6KQG - chains C and F of the 9 polymer chains in the assembly; structure by X-ray diffraction, 2.78 A resolution.

# Chain C
Protein: DNA-directed RNA polymerase subunit beta
Organism: Thermus thermophilus (strain HB8 / ATCC 27634 / DSM 579)
Notes: EC 2.7.7.6
Reference sequence: Q8RQE9 (RPOB_THET8); numbering as in UniProt (aligned over 1-1119)
Sequence (1119 residues; each row starts with the number of its first residue):
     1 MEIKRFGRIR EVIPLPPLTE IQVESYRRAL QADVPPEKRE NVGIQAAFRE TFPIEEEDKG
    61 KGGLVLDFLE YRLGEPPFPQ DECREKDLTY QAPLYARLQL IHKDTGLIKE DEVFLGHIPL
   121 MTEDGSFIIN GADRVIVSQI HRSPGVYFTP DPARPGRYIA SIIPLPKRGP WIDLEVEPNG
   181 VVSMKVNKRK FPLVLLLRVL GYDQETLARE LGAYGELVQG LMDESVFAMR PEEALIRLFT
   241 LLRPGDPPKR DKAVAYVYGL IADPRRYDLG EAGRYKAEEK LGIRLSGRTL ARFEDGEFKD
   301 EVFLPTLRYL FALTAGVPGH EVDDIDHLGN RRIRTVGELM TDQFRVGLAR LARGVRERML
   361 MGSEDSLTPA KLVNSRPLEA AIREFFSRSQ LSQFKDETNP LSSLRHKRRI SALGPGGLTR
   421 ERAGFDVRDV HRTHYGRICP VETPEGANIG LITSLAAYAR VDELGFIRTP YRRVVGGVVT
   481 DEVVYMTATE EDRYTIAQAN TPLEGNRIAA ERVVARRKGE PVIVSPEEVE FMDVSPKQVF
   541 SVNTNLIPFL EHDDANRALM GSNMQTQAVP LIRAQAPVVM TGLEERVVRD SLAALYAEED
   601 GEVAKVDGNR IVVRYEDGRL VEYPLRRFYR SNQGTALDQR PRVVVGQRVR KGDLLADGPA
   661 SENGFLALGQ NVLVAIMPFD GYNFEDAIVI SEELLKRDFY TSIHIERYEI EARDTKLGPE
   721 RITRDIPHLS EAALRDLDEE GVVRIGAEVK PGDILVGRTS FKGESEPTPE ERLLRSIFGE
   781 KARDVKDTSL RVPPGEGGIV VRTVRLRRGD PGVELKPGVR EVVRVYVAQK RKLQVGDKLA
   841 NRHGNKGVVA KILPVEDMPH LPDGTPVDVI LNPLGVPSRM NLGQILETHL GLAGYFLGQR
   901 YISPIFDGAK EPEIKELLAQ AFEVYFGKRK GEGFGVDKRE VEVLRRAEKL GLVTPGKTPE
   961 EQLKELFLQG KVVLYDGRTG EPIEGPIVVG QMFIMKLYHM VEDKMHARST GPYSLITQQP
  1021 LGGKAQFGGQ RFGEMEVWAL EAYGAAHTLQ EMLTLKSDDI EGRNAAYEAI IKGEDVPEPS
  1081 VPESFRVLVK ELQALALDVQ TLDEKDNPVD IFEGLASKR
Disordered / not traced: 57-62, 1119

# Chain F
Protein: RNA polymerase sigma factor SigA
Organism: Thermus thermophilus (strain HB8 / ATCC 27634 / DSM 579)
Reference sequence: Q5SKW1 (Q5SKW1_THET8); numbering as in UniProt (aligned over 1-423)
Sequence (443 residues; numbered -19 to 423; the number before each row is that of its first residue; numbers below 1 keep their minus sign (Met-19 is residue -19)):
   -19 MGSSHHHHHH SSGLVPRGSH MKKSKRKNAQ AQEAQETEVL VQEEAEELPE FPEGEPDPDL
    41 EDPDLTLEDD LLDLPEEGEG LDLEEEEEDL PIPKISTSDP VRQYLHEIGQ VPLLTLEEEV
   101 ELARKVEEGM EAIKKLSEIT GLDPDLIREV VRAKILGSAR VRHIPGLKET LDPKTVEEID
   161 QKLKSLPKEH KRYLHIAREG EAARQHLIEA NLRLVVSIAK KYTGRGLSFL DLIQEGNQGL
   221 IRAVEKFEYK RRFKFSTYAT WWIRQAINRA IADQARTIRI PVHMVETINK LSRTARQLQQ
   281 ELGREPTYEE IAEAMGPGWD AKRVEETLKI AQEPVSLETP IGDEKDSFYG DFIPDEHLPS
   341 PVDAATQSLL SEELEKALSK LSEREAMVLK LRKGLIDGRE HTLEEVGAFF GVTRERIRQI
   401 ENKALRKLKY HESRTRKLRD FLD
Disordered / not traced: -19 to 77, 320-327
Differences from the reference sequence: initiating methionine (-19); expression tag (-18 to 0)
Metal / ion sites: Mg2+: Ala292, Gly296, Trp299

# Chain C / chain F interface
Residue-residue contacts (72):
  Phe114(C) with Gln279(F); Gln280(F); Gly283(F); Arg284(F)
  His117(C) with Gly283(F), hydrogen bond (side chain-backbone)
  Arg243(C) with Arg82(F)
  Pro244(C) with Arg82(F), hydrogen bond (backbone-side chain)
  Asp246(C) with Arg82(F), salt bridge
  Arg353(C) with Thr203(F)
  Glu357(C) with Lys201(F)
  Met361(C) with Lys201(F); Arg244(F)
  Ala370(C) with Gln280(F), hydrogen bond (backbone-side chain)
  Val373(C) with Gln280(F), hydrogen bond (backbone-side chain)
  Asn374(C) with Arg276(F), hydrogen bond
  Ser375(C) with Gln279(F)
  Arg376(C) with Arg276(F); Gln279(F), hydrogen bond; Glu285(F), salt bridge
  Glu379(C) with Gln279(F)
  His728(C) with Asp423(F)
  Thr768(C) with Gln347(F)
  Pro769(C) with Lys373(F)
  Glu770(C) with Leu350(F); Ser351(F), hydrogen bond; Leu354(F); Leu375(F)
  Arg772(C) with Glu380(F), salt bridge
  Leu773(C) with Leu354(F), hydrophobic; Lys373(F)
  Leu774(C) with Leu418(F); Phe421(F); Leu422(F)
  Arg775(C) with Leu422(F)
  Ser776(C) with Lys373(F), hydrogen bond; Lys409(F)
  Ile777(C) with Leu408(F), hydrophobic; Lys409(F)
  Phe778(C) with Glu412(F); Leu418(F); Arg419(F); Leu422(F), hydrophobic
  Arg808(C) with Glu305(F), salt bridge
  Glu814(C) with Pro286(F); Thr287(F); Tyr288(F), hydrogen bond (side chain-backbone)
  Leu815(C) with Tyr288(F), hydrogen bond (backbone-side chain)
  Lys816(C) with Tyr288(F)
  Pro817(C) with Tyr288(F); Glu305(F); Lys309(F)
  Gly818(C) with Glu305(F), hydrogen bond (backbone-side chain)
  Pro1012(C) with Pro334(F), hydrophobic
  Tyr1013(C) with Pro334(F); Asp335(F), hydrogen bond (backbone-backbone); Pro341(F)
  Leu1015(C) with Ile333(F), hydrophobic; Pro334(F); Asp335(F)
  Gln1018(C) with Asp335(F); Leu338(F)
  Leu1021(C) with Asp331(F); Pro334(F), hydrophobic
  Ile1060(C) with Leu338(F), hydrophobic
  Asn1064(C) with Pro341(F)
  Tyr1067(C) with Pro341(F); Val342(F); Ala345(F), hydrophobic
  Glu1068(C) with Ala345(F); Ser348(F), hydrogen bond
  Ile1071(C) with Ala345(F), hydrophobic
  Lys1072(C) with Glu352(F), salt bridge
Also at the interface, not in a pair above, chain C (50 interface residues in all): Tyr95, Arg713, Glu780, Val819, Thr1010, Ser1014, Gln1026, Arg1063
Also at the interface, not in a pair above, chain F (54 interface residues in all): Lys200, Tyr202, Glu289, Leu308, Gln312, Phe332, Pro339, Ser340, Ala344, Leu349, Leu358, Leu369, Gly374, Leu405

# In short
50 residues of chain C and 54 residues of chain F are in contact, with 13 hydrogen bonds and 5 salt bridges.
Polar pairs include Asp246(C)-Arg82(F), Arg376(C)-Glu285(F) and Arg772(C)-Glu380(F). Ala292(F), Gly296(F) and
Trp299(F) form the Mg2+ site.
Chain C is DNA-directed RNA polymerase subunit beta and chain F is RNA polymerase sigma factor SigA, both from
Thermus thermophilus (strain HB8 / ATCC 27634 / DSM 579); the structure, Thermus thermophilus initial
transcription complex comprising sigma A and 5'-OH RNA of 6 nt, was determined by X-ray diffraction (same
publication as 6KQD, 6KQE, 6KQF, 6KQH, 6KQL, 6KQM and 6 further entries).
